PDB entry 6MA1 | X-ray diffraction, 2.75 A resolution | chains A and B

Chain A:
Protein: UDP-N-acetylglucosamine--peptide N-acetylglucosaminyltransferase 110 kDa subunit
Source organism: Homo sapiens
Notes: EC 2.4.1.255
UniProt: O15294 (OGT1_HUMAN), isoform O15294-2; residues 313-1031 here correspond to UniProt positions 197-915 (UniProt number = residue number - 116)
Sequence (723 residues; numbered 309 to 1031; the number before each row is that of its first residue):
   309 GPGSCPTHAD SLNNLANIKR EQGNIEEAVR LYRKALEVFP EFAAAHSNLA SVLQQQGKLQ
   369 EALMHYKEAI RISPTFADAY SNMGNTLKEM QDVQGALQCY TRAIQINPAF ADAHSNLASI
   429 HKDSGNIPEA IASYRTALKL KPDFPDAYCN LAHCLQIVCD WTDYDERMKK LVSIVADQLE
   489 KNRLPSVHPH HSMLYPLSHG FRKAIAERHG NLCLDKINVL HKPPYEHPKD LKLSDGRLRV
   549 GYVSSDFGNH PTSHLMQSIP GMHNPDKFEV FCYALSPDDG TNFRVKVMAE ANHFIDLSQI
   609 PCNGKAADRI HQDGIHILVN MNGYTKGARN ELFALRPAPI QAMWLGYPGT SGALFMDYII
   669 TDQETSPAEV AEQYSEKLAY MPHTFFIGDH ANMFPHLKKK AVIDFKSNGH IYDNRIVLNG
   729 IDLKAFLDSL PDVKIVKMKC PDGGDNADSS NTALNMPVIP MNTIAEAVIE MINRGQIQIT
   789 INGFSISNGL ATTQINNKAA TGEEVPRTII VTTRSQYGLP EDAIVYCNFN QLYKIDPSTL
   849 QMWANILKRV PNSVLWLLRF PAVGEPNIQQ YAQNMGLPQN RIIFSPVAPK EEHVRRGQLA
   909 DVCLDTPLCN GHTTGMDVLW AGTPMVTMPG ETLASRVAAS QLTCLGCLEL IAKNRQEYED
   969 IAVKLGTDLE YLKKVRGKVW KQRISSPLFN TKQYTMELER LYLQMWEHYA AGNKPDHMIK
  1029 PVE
Not modelled in the structure: 309-312, 715-718, 747-761, 1029-1031
Construct notes: expression tag (309-312)
Curated features (UniProtKB/Swiss-Prot):
  - active site: H624 (Proton acceptor)
Ligand contacts: JA4 (N-[(2R)-2-{[(7-chloro-2-oxo-1,2-dihydroquinolin-6-yl)sulfonyl]amino}-2-(2-methoxyphenyl)acetyl]-N-[(thiophen-2-yl)methyl]glycine): H558, P559, H562, F837, N838, Q839, L866, F868, P894, V895, A896, P897, K898, H901, R904, T921, T922
What the authors report for this chain:
  - binding site for JA4: A896, K898, H901, R904

Chain B:
Protein: Host Cell Factor 1 peptide
Sequence (16 residues; each row starts with the number of its first residue):
    11 THETGTTNTA TTATSN
Not modelled in the structure: 11-12, 23-26

How chain A and chain B interact:
Pairs across the interface - 39 pairs, chain A then chain B:
  N321(A) - T21(B)  hydrogen bond (side chain-backbone)
  N322(A) - T22(B)
  N325(A) - A20(B)
  N325(A) - T21(B)  hydrogen bond (side chain-backbone)
  N325(A) - T22(B)
  R328(A) - N18(B)
  A352(A) - T21(B)
  N356(A) - T19(B)
  N356(A) - A20(B)
  N356(A) - T21(B)  hydrogen bond (side chain-backbone)
  S359(A) - N18(B)
  Q362(A) - N18(B)  hydrogen bond
  F384(A) - T21(B)
  D386(A) - T19(B)
  D386(A) - T21(B)  hydrogen bond
  N390(A) - N18(B)
  N390(A) - T19(B)  hydrogen bond (side chain-backbone)
  N393(A) - T16(B)  hydrogen bond
  N393(A) - T17(B)  hydrogen bond (side chain-backbone)
  N393(A) - N18(B)  hydrogen bond
  K396(A) - T14(B)  hydrogen bond (side chain-backbone)
  Q399(A) - E13(B)
  Y408(A) - T16(B)
  F418(A) - T19(B)
  D420(A) - T17(B)
  D420(A) - T19(B)  hydrogen bond
  N424(A) - T16(B)
  N424(A) - T17(B)  hydrogen bond (side chain-backbone)
  S427(A) - T14(B)
  S427(A) - T16(B)
  K430(A) - T14(B)
  D431(A) - T14(B)  hydrogen bond
  Y442(A) - T14(B)
  F452(A) - T17(B)
  D454(A) - T16(B)
  D454(A) - T17(B)  hydrogen bond
  N458(A) - T14(B)
  N458(A) - G15(B)
  K634(A) - E13(B)
Also at the interface, not in a pair above, chain A (27 interface residues in all): Q363

Summary:
The interface between chain A and chain B involves 27 residues on one side and 10 on the other, with 14
hydrogen bonds. Polar pairs include N321(A)-T21(B), N325(A)-T21(B) and N356(A)-T21(B). Chain A binds compound
JA4. From the paper: a binding site for JA4 at A896(A), K898(A) and H901(A) among others.
Here chain A is UDP-N-acetylglucosamine--peptide N-acetylglucosaminyltransferase 110 kDa subunit (Homo
sapiens) and chain B is Host Cell Factor 1 peptide. Entry 6MA1 (Crystal structure of human O-GlcNAc
transferase bound to a peptide from HCF-1 pro-repeat 2 (11-26) and ...) was determined by X-ray diffraction,
deposited together with 6MA2, 6MA3, 6MA4 and 6MA5.
